8VJP - chains A and B; structure by X-ray diffraction, 1.13 A resolution.

# Chain A
Name: Induced myeloid leukemia cell differentiation protein Mcl-1
Organism: Homo sapiens
Reference sequence: Q07820 (MCL1_HUMAN); numbering as in UniProt (aligned over 172-323)
Sequence (156 residues; numbered 168 to 323; the number before each row is that of its first residue):
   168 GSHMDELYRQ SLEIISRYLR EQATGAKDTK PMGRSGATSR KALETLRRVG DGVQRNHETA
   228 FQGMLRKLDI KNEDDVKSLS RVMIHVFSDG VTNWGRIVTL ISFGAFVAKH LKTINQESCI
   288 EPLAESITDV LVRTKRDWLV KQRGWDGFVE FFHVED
Unresolved in the structure: 168-171
Covalent attachments: (S~1~R)-3-carbamoyl-4-methoxybenzene-1-sulfinic acid (A1AJE) linked to His-252
Construct notes: expression tag (168-171)
Swiss-Prot annotation at these positions:
  - motif: Ala-209 to Asn-223 (BH3), His-252 to Ala-272 (BH1), Asp-304 to Phe-319 (BH2)
  - cross-link (Glycyl lysine isopeptide (Lys-Gly)): Lys-194 (interchain with G-Cter in ubiquitin), Lys-197 (interchain with G-Cter in ubiquitin)
  - mutagenesis: Lys-194 (K194R: Reduced ubiquitination), Lys-197 (K197R: Reduced ubiquitination), Lys-208 (K208R: No effect on ubiquitination), Lys-234 (K234R: No effect on ubiquitination)
From the paper describing this entry:
  - binding site for the ligand A1AJE: His-252
  - mutagenesis - K234A: unchanged binding to Histidine-covalent stapled alpha-helical peptide (chain B)
  - mutagenesis - H252A: decreased binding to Histidine-covalent stapled alpha-helical peptide (chain B)
  - binding site for Histidine-covalent stapled alpha-helical peptide (chain B): His-224

# Chain B
Name: Histidine-covalent stapled alpha-helical peptide
Sequence (15 residues; numbered 1 to 15; the number before each row is that of its first residue):
     1 XAIAEQLRAI GDAFX
Covalent attachments: (4Z)-oct-4-en-1-ol (A1AJD) linked to Ala-9, Ala-13
Modified residues: ACY (acetic acid) at position 1; NH2 (amino group) at position 15
Ligand contacts:
  - (4Z)-oct-4-en-1-ol (A1AJD): Glu-5, Gln-6, Arg-8, Ile-10, Asp-12, Phe-14
  - A1AJE ((S~1~R)-3-carbamoyl-4-methoxybenzene-1-sulfinic acid): ACY_1, Ala-2, Ile-3, Ala-4, Glu-5, Arg-8

# How chain A and chain B interact
Contacting residue pairs - 31 pairs, chain A then chain B:
  Gly-219(A) with Phe-14(B)
  Val-220(A) with Phe-14(B), hydrophobic
  His-224(A) with Ile-10(B); Phe-14(B)
  Ala-227(A) with Gln-6(B)
  Phe-228(A) with Ile-10(B), hydrophobic
  Met-231(A) with Ile-3(B), hydrophobic; Gln-6(B); Leu-7(B), hydrophobic
  Lys-234(A) with Ile-3(B)
  Leu-235(A) with Ile-3(B), hydrophobic
  Val-249(A) with Ile-3(B), hydrophobic; Ala-4(B)
  His-252(A) with Ala-4(B); Arg-8(B), hydrogen bond (backbone-side chain)
  Val-253(A) with Arg-8(B), hydrogen bond (backbone-side chain)
  Ser-255(A) with Arg-8(B), hydrogen bond
  Asp-256(A) with Arg-8(B), salt bridge
  Asn-260(A) with Gly-11(B); Asp-12(B), hydrogen bond
  Gly-262(A) with Gly-11(B); Phe-14(B)
  Arg-263(A) with Arg-8(B); Gly-11(B); Asp-12(B), salt bridge
  Thr-266(A) with Leu-7(B); Ile-10(B); Gly-11(B)
  Leu-267(A) with Leu-7(B), hydrophobic
  Phe-318(A) with NH2_15(B)
  Phe-319(A) with NH2_15(B)
Also at the interface, not in a pair above, chain A (23 interface residues in all): Asn-223, Val-258, Phe-270
From the paper, about this interface:
  - interface residues, chain A: His-252(A), Arg-263(A)

# Overview
The interface between chain A and chain B involves 23 residues on one side and 10 on the other, with 4
hydrogen bonds and 2 salt bridges. Polar contacts include Asp-256(A)/Arg-8(B), Arg-263(A)/Asp-12(B) and
His-252(A)/Arg-8(B). From the paper: a binding site for the ligand A1AJE at His-252(A); H252A of chain A
reduces binding to Histidine-covalent stapled alpha-helical peptide (chain B).
Chain A is Induced myeloid leukemia cell differentiation protein Mcl-1 (Homo sapiens) and chain B is
Histidine-covalent stapled alpha-helical peptide; the structure, Histidine-covalent stapled alpha-helical
peptide (155H1) targeting hMcl-1, was determined by X-ray diffraction.
